8IXD - chains I and Q of the 27 polymer chains in the assembly; structure by electron microscopy, 4.40 A resolution (low resolution: residue-level contacts below are approximate; hydrogen-bond / salt-bridge calls are withheld).

# Chain I
Protein: Tubulin alpha-1C chain
Organism: Mus musculus
Notes: EC 3.6.5.-
Reference sequence: P68373 (TBA1C_MOUSE); the construct has insertions or renumbered stretches relative to UniProt, so the offset changes along the chain: 1-42 = UniProt 1-42; 49-455 = UniProt 43-449
Amino-acid sequence (455 residues; each row starts with the number of its first residue):
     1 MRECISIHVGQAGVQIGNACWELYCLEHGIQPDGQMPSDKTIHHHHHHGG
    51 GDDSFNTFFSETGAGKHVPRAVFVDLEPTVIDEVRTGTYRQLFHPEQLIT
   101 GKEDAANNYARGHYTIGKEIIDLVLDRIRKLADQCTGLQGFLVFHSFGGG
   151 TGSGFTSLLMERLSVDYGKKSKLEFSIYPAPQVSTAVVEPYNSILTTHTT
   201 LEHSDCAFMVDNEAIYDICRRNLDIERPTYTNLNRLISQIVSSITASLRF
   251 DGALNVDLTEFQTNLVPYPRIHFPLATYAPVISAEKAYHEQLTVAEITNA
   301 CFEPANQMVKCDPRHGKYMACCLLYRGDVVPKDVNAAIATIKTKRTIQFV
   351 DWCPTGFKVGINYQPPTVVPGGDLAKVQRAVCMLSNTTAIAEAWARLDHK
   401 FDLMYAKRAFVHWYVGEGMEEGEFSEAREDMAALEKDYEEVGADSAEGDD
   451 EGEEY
Unresolved in the structure: 1, 37-51, 444-455
Differences from the reference sequence: insertion (43-48)
Ligand contacts: GTP (guanosine-5'-triphosphate): Gly10, Gln11, Ala12, Gln15, Asp75, Glu77, Asp104, Ala105, Ala106, Asn107, Ser146, Gly148, Gly149, Gly150, Thr151, Gly152, Ile177, Thr185, Tyr230, Leu233, Asn234
UniProt features mapped onto this chain:
  - motif: Met1 to Cys4 (MREC motif)
  - active site: Glu260
  - binding site (GTP): Gln11, Glu77, Ser146, Gly150, Thr151, Thr185, Asn212, Asn234
  - binding site (Mg(2+)): Glu77
  - site: Tyr455 (Involved in polymerization)
  - modified residue: Lys40 (N6-acetyllysine), Tyr288 (3'-nitrotyrosine), Tyr438 (Phosphotyrosine), Ser445 (Phosphoserine), Tyr455 (3'-nitrotyrosine)

# Chain Q
Protein: Tubulin beta-2A chain
Organism: Mus musculus
Reference sequence: Q7TMM9 (TBB2A_MOUSE); residues 1-445 here = UniProt positions 1-445
Amino-acid sequence (457 residues; row label = number of the first residue in the row):
     1 MREIVHIQAGQCGNQIGAKFWEVISDEHGIDPTGSYHGDSDLQLERINVY
    51 YNEAAGNKYVPRAILVDLEPGTMDSVRSGPFGQIFRPDNFVFGQSGAGNN
   101 WAKGHYTEGAELVDSVLDVVRKESESCDCLQGFQLTHSLGGGTGSGMGTL
   151 LISKIREEYPDRIMNTFSVMPSPKVSDTVVEPYNATLSVHQLVENTDETY
   201 SIDNEALYDICFRTLKLTTPTYGDLNHLVSATMSGVTTCLRFPGQLNADL
   251 RKLAVNMVPFPRLHFFMPGFAPLTSRGSQQYRALTVPELTQQMFDSKNMM
   301 AACDPRHGRYLTVAAIFRGRMSMKEVDEQMLNVQNKNSSYFVEWIPNNVK
   351 TAVCDIPPRGLKMSATFIGNSTAIQELFKRISEQFTAMFRRKAFLHWYTG
   401 EGMDEMEFTEAESNMNDLVSEYQQYQDATADEQGEFEEEEGEDEAGGSGG
   451 DYKDDDK
Unresolved in the structure: 427-457
Differences from the reference sequence: expression tag (446-457)
Ligand contacts:
  - phosphomethylphosphonic acid guanylate ester (G2P): Gly10, Gln11, Cys12, Gln15, Asp67, Ala97, Gly98, Asn99, Ser138, Gly140, Gly141, Gly142, Thr143, Gly144, Asp177, Thr178, Asn204, Leu207, Tyr222, Leu225, Asn226
  - GTP (guanosine-5'-triphosphate): Gln245, Leu246, Asn247, Lys252
UniProt features mapped onto this chain:
  - motif: Met1 to Ile4 (MREI motif)
  - binding site (GTP): Gln11, Glu69, Ser138, Gly142, Thr143, Gly144, Asn204, Asn226
  - binding site (Mg(2+)): Glu69
  - modified residue: Ser40 (Phosphoserine), Lys58 (N6-acetyllysine), Ser172 (Phosphoserine), Thr285 (Phosphothreonine), Thr290 (Phosphothreonine), Arg318 (Omega-N-methylarginine), Glu438 (5-glutamyl polyglutamate)
  - cross-link (Glycyl lysine isopeptide (Lys-Gly)): Lys58 (interchain with G-Cter in ubiquitin), Lys324 (interchain with G-Cter in ubiquitin)

# Chain I / chain Q interface
Contacting residue pairs (82; chain I residue first):
  Gln11(I) - Gly244(Q)
  Gln11(I) - Gln245(Q)
  Gln11(I) - Asn247(Q)
  Gln15(I) - Gln245(Q)
  Pro78(I) - Met1(Q)
  Pro78(I) - Arg2(Q)
  Pro78(I) - Arg46(Q)
  Thr79(I) - Arg2(Q)
  Thr79(I) - Arg46(Q)
  Thr79(I) - Cys239(Q)
  Thr79(I) - Asn247(Q)
  Val80(I) - Asn247(Q)
  Asp82(I) - Glu45(Q)
  Asp82(I) - Arg46(Q)
  Gly101(I) - Met1(Q)
  Lys102(I) - Met1(Q)
  Lys102(I) - Arg2(Q)
  Lys102(I) - Asp128(Q)
  Lys102(I) - Cys129(Q)
  Glu103(I) - Arg251(Q)
  Asp104(I) - Asp249(Q)
  Ala106(I) - Arg251(Q)
  Ala106(I) - Lys252(Q)
  Ala106(I) - Val255(Q)
  Asn107(I) - Lys252(Q)
  Asn107(I) - Val255(Q)
  Asn107(I) - Asn256(Q)
  Asn107(I) - Lys350(Q)
  Arg111(I) - Arg162(Q)
  Arg111(I) - Arg251(Q)
  Gln182(I) - Leu331(Q)
  Gln182(I) - Gln334(Q)
  Gln182(I) - Asn347(Q)
  Val183(I) - Asp327(Q)
  Val183(I) - Leu331(Q)
  Ser184(I) - Met330(Q)
  Ser184(I) - Asn347(Q)
  Thr185(I) - Val349(Q)
  Thr185(I) - Lys350(Q)
  Thr185(I) - Thr351(Q)
  Ala186(I) - Asn256(Q)
  Ala186(I) - Asn347(Q)
  Ala186(I) - Lys350(Q)
  Val187(I) - Asn256(Q)
  Val187(I) - Asn347(Q)
  Val187(I) - Asn348(Q)
  Val187(I) - Val349(Q)
  Val187(I) - Lys350(Q)
  Val188(I) - Val255(Q)
  Val188(I) - Asn256(Q)
  Tyr216(I) - Met323(Q)
  Tyr216(I) - Lys324(Q)
  Tyr216(I) - Asp327(Q)
  Arg220(I) - Lys324(Q)
  Ile225(I) - Lys324(Q)
  Glu226(I) - Lys324(Q)
  Arg227(I) - Ser322(Q)
  Arg227(I) - Glu325(Q)
  Pro228(I) - Ser322(Q)
  Pro228(I) - Met323(Q)
  Pro228(I) - Lys324(Q)
  Thr229(I) - Met323(Q)
  Tyr230(I) - Gln245(Q)
  Tyr230(I) - Met323(Q)
  Lys400(I) - Pro346(Q)
  Leu403(I) - Trp344(Q)
  Met404(I) - Trp344(Q)
  Met404(I) - Ile345(Q)
  Met404(I) - Pro346(Q)
  Lys407(I) - Phe260(Q)
  Arg408(I) - Phe260(Q)
  Ala409(I) - Trp344(Q)
  Phe410(I) - Val255(Q)
  Phe410(I) - Asn256(Q)
  Phe410(I) - Pro259(Q)
  His412(I) - Val258(Q)
  His412(I) - Pro259(Q)
  His412(I) - Phe260(Q)
  His412(I) - Pro261(Q)
  Trp413(I) - Ala254(Q)
  Trp413(I) - Val255(Q)
  Trp413(I) - Val258(Q)
Interface residues without a listed pair, chain I (41 interface residues in all): Glu77, Glu189, Thr231, Val411
Interface residues without a listed pair, chain Q (41 interface residues in all): Gln131, Leu246, Thr312, Met321

# In short
Chain I and chain Q each contribute 41 residues to their interface. GTP is bound between chain I and chain Q.
Ligands of chain Q: phosphomethylphosphonic acid guanylate ester.
Chain I is Tubulin alpha-1C chain and chain Q is Tubulin beta-2A chain, both from Mus musculus; the structure,
GMPCPP-Alpha1C/Beta2A-microtubule decorated with kinesin non-seam region, was determined by electron
microscopy (same publication as 8IXA, 8IXB, 8IXE, 8IXF and 8IXG).
